2J95 - chains A and B; structure by X-ray diffraction, 2.01 A resolution.

# Chain A
Protein: Activated factor xa heavy chain
Organism: Homo sapiens
Notes: EC 3.4.21.6; fragment: activated desgla, residues 235-488
UniProt: P00742 (FA10_HUMAN); the construct lacks a stretch of the UniProt sequence and is renumbered around it, so the offset changes along the chain: 16-61 = UniProt 235-280; 62-124 = UniProt 282-344; 125-131 = UniProt 346-352; 132-145 = UniProt 355-368; 4 more segments
Sequence (254 residues; each row starts with the number of its first residue; note: 2 numbers in that range are skipped by the numbering (no residue carries them; nothing is unmodelled there); a row labelled like 131A-131B holds insertion residues (131A, then the next letters in order)):
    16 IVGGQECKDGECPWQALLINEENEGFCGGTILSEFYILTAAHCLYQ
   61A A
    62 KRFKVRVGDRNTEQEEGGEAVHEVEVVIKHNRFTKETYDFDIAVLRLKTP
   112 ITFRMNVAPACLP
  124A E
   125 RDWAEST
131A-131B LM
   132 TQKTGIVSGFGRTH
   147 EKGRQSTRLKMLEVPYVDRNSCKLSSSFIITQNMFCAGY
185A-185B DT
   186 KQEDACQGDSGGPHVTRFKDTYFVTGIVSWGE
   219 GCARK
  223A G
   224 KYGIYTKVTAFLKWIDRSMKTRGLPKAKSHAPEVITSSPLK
Disordered / not traced: 245-264
UniProt features mapped onto this chain:
  - active site (Charge relay system): His57, Asp102, Ser195
  - region: Ser252 to Ser261 (O-glycosylated at one site)
Cystine bridges: Cys22-Cys27, Cys42-Cys58, Cys168-Cys182, Cys191-Cys220
Bound ions: Ca2+: Asp70, Asn72, Gln75, Glu80
Ligand contacts: GSX (5'-chloro-N-{(3S)-1-[(1S)-1-methyl-2-morpholin-4-yl-2-oxoethyl]-2-oxopyrrolidin-3-yl}-2,2'-bithiophene-5-sulfonamide): Lys96, Glu97, Thr98, Tyr99, Phe174, Asp189, Ala190, Cys191, Gln192, Ser195, Val213, Ser214, Trp215, Gly216, Glu217, Gly219, Cys220, Gly226, Ile227, Tyr228

# Chain B
Protein: Activated factor xa light chain
Organism: Homo sapiens
Notes: EC 3.4.21.6; fragment: activated desgla, residues 46-179
UniProt: P00742 (FA10_HUMAN); residues -82 to 51 here correspond to UniProt positions 46-179 (UniProt number = residue number + 128)
Sequence (134 residues; each row starts with the number of its first residue; numbers below 1 keep their minus sign (Glu-82 is residue -82)):
   -82 EEMKKGHLERECMEETCSYEEAREVFEDSDKTNEFWNKYKDGDQCETSPC
   -32 QNQGKCKDGLGEYTCTCLEGFEGKNCELFTRKLCSLDNGDCDQFCHEEQN
    18 SVVCSCARGYTLADNGKACIPTGPYPCGKQTLER
Disordered / not traced: -82 to -2, 51
UniProt features mapped onto this chain:
  - modified residue: Glu-82 (4-carboxyglutamate), Glu-81 (4-carboxyglutamate), Glu-74 (4-carboxyglutamate), Glu-72 (4-carboxyglutamate), Glu-69 (4-carboxyglutamate), Glu-68 (4-carboxyglutamate), Glu-63 (4-carboxyglutamate), Glu-62 (4-carboxyglutamate), Glu-59 (4-carboxyglutamate), Glu-56 (4-carboxyglutamate), Glu-49 (4-carboxyglutamate), Asp-25 (3R: -3-hydroxyaspartate)
Cystine bridges: Cys1-Cys12, Cys8-Cys21, Cys23-Cys36

# Interface between chain A and chain B
Cross-chain cystine bridges: Cys122(A)-Cys44(B)
Contacting residue pairs (40):
  Gly25(A) - Gln47(B)
  Gly25(A) - Thr48(B)  hydrogen bond (backbone-backbone)
  Glu26(A) - Gln47(B)  hydrogen bond (backbone-side chain)
  Pro28(A) - Lys46(B)
  Trp29(A) - Gly45(B)
  Trp29(A) - Lys46(B)
  Phe114(A) - Tyr42(B)  hydrophobic
  Arg115(A) - Tyr42(B)
  Arg115(A) - Thr48(B)
  Met116(A) - Tyr42(B)
  Met116(A) - Thr48(B)  hydrogen bond
  Met116(A) - Leu49(B)
  Met116(A) - Glu50(B)
  Asn117(A) - Thr48(B)  hydrogen bond (backbone-side chain)
  Ala119(A) - Thr48(B)
  Pro120(A) - Tyr42(B)
  Pro120(A) - Cys44(B)
  Pro120(A) - Gly45(B)  hydrogen bond (backbone-backbone)
  Ala121(A) - Cys44(B)
  Ala121(A) - Gly45(B)
  Cys122(A) - Cys44(B)  disulfide
  Cys122(A) - Gly45(B)
  Leu123(A) - Phe11(B)
  Pro124(A) - Phe11(B)  hydrophobic
  Glu124A(A) - Phe11(B)
  Trp127(A) - Asn5(B)  hydrogen bond
  Trp127(A) - Gln10(B)  hydrogen bond (side chain-backbone)
  Trp127(A) - Phe11(B)  hydrophobic
  Trp127(A) - Cys12(B)
  Phe203(A) - Asn5(B)
  Phe203(A) - Asp9(B)
  Lys204(A) - Cys8(B)
  Lys204(A) - Asp9(B)
  Asp205(A) - Lys46(B)  hydrogen bond (backbone-side chain)
  Thr206(A) - Cys44(B)
  Thr206(A) - Gly45(B)
  Thr206(A) - Lys46(B)  hydrogen bond
  Tyr207(A) - Gly45(B)  hydrogen bond (backbone-backbone)
  Tyr207(A) - Gln47(B)
  Phe208(A) - Phe11(B)  hydrophobic
Other interface residues (no listed pair), chain A (26 interface residues in all): Asp24, Val118, Thr131, Asp239
Other interface residues (no listed pair), chain B (19 interface residues in all): Ser22, Ala24, Arg25, Tyr27, Pro43

# Overview
The interface between chain A and chain B involves 26 residues on one side and 19 on the other, with 1
disulfide bond and 10 hydrogen bonds. Among the polar pairs are Glu26(A)-Gln47(B), Met116(A)-Thr48(B) and
Asn117(A)-Thr48(B). Chain A binds compound GSX.
Chain A is Activated factor xa heavy chain and chain B is Activated factor xa light chain, both from Homo
sapiens; the structure, Crystal structure of a human factor xa inhibitor complex, was determined by X-ray
diffraction, deposited together with 4Y76 and 4Y79.
